Entry 8OK9 (X-ray diffraction, 2.50 A resolution); this record covers chains A and S of the 4 polymer chains in the assembly.

== Chain A ==
Name: Piwi protein AF_1318
From: Archaeoglobus fulgidus DSM 4304
Notes: fragment: Arhaeoglobus fulgidus Argonaute protein; engineered mutation(s): N-terminal His tag
UniProt: O28951 (PIWI_ARCFU); residue numbers follow UniProt; this construct covers 1-427
Chain sequence (441 residues; row label = number of the first residue in the row; numbers below 1 keep their minus sign (Met-13 is residue -13)):
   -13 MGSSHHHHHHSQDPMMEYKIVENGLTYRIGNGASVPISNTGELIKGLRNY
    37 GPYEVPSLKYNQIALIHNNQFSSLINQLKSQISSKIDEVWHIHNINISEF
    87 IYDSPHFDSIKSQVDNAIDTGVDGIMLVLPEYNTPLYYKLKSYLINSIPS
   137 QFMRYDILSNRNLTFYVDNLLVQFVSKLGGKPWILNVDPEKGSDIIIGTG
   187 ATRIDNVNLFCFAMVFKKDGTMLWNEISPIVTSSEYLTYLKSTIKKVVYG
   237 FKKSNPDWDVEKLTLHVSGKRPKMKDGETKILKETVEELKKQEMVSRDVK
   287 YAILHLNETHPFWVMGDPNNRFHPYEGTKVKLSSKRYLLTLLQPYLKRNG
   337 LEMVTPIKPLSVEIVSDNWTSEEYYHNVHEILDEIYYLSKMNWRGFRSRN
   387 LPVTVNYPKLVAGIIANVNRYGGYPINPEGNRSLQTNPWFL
Unresolved in the structure: -13 to -3
Construct notes: initiating methionine (-13); expression tag (-12 to 0)
Curated features (UniProtKB/Swiss-Prot):
  - region: Tyr118 to Tyr124 (Binds 5'-phosphorylated end of guide DNA), Arg147, Asn148 (Binds target DNA), Thr150 to Asn155 (Binds guide DNA)
  - binding site (a divalent metal cation): Gln159, Leu427
  - mutagenesis: Tyr123 (Y123A: Reduced binding affinity for siRNA), Lys127 (K127A: Reduced binding affinity for siRNA), Gln137 (Q137A: Reduced binding affinity for siRNA), Lys163 (K163A: Reduced binding affinity for siRNA), His296 to Asp303 (No longer dimerizes), Leu427 (L427LG: Reduced binding to siRNA)

== Chain S ==
Molecule: 15-nt DNA strand
Sequence (15 nucleotides; row label = number of the first residue in the row):
     1 ATCGACCAGGCTACG

== Interface between chain A and chain S ==
Pairs across the interface - 22 pairs, chain A then chain S:
  Thr26(A) - DC6(S)  base contact
  Gly27(A) - DC6(S)  sugar contact
  Gly27(A) - DC7(S)  sugar contact
  Glu28(A) - DA8(S)  phosphate contact
  Ile30(A) - DC6(S)  base contact
  Ile30(A) - DC7(S)  base contact
  Lys31(A) - DC7(S)  base contact
  Lys31(A) - DA8(S)  salt bridge to the phosphate
  Arg34(A) - DC7(S)  hydrogen bond to the base
  Arg34(A) - DG15(S)  phosphate contact
  Arg147(A) - DC3(S)  base contact
  Arg147(A) - DG4(S)  hydrogen bond to the base
  Arg147(A) - DA5(S)  base contact
  Phe151(A) - DA5(S)  base contact
  Phe151(A) - DC6(S)  base contact
  Asp154(A) - DC6(S)  hydrogen bond to the base
  Lys333(A) - DC6(S)  salt bridge to the phosphate
  Arg334(A) - DC7(S)  phosphate contact
  Arg334(A) - DA8(S)  salt bridge to the phosphate
  Arg334(A) - DG9(S)  hydrogen bond to the base
  Arg334(A) - DG10(S)  base contact
  Phe382(A) - DC6(S)  base contact
Interface residues without a listed pair, chain A (15 interface residues in all): Asn148, Tyr152, Asn155
Interface residues without a listed pair, chain S (10 interface residues in all): DC14

== In short ==
15 residues of chain A and 10 residues of chain S are in contact; the contacts include 4 hydrogen bonds and 3
salt bridges. Polar pairs include Arg34(A)-DC7(S), Arg147(A)-DG4(S) and Asp154(A)-DC6(S).
Here chain A is Piwi protein AF_1318 (Archaeoglobus fulgidus DSM 4304) and chain S is a 15-nt DNA strand.
Entry 8OK9 (Heterodimeric complex of Archaeoglobus fulgidus Argonaute protein Af1318 (AfAgo) with DNA and
AfAgo-N protein containing N-L1-L2 ...) was determined by X-ray diffraction (same publication as 8OLD, 8OLJ,
8PVV and 8QG0).
